Entry 6GDG (electron microscopy, 4.11 A resolution (low resolution: residue-level contacts below are approximate; hydrogen-bond / salt-bridge calls are withheld)); this record covers chains B and D of the 5 polymer chains in the assembly.

[Chain B]
Protein: Guanine nucleotide-binding protein G(I)/G(S)/G(T) subunit beta-1
Organism: Homo sapiens
Reference sequence: P62873 (GBB1_HUMAN); numbering as in UniProt (aligned over 2-340)
Sequence (339 residues; row label = number of the first residue in the row):
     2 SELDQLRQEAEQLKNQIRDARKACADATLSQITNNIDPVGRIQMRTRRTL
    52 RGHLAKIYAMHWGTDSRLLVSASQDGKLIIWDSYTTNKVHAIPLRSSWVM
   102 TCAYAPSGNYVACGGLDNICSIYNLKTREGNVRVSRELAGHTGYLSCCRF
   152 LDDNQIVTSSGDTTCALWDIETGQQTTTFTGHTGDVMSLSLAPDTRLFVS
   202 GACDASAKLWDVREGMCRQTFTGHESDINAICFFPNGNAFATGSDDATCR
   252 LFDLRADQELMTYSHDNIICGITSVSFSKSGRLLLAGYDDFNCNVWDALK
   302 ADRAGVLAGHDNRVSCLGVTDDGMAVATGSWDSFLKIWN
Unresolved in the structure: 2-4
Cystine bridges: Cys-121/Cys-149
Swiss-Prot annotation at these positions:
  - modified residue: Ser-2 (N-acetylserine), His-266 (Phosphohistidine)
  - natural variant: Leu-30 (L30F: In MRD42; uncertain significance), Arg-52 (R52G: In MRD42), Gly-64 (G64V: In MRD42), Asp-76 (D76E: In MRD42; D76G: In MRD42), Gly-77 (G77S: In MRD42), Lys-78 (K78R: In MRD42), Ile-80 (I80N: In MRD42; I80T: In MRD42), His-91 (H91R: In MRD42; uncertain significance), Ala-92 (A92T: In MRD42), Pro-94 (P94S: In MRD42), Leu-95 (L95P: In MRD42), Arg-96 (R96L: In MRD42), 5 further natural variant entries in UniProt

[Chain D]
Protein: Guanine nucleotide-binding protein G(s) subunit alpha isoforms short
Organism: Homo sapiens
Reference sequence: P63092 (GNAS2_HUMAN); aligned in 2 segments with insertions or deletions, so no single offset holds: 6-195 ~ UniProt 6-64; 204-384 ~ UniProt 204-394
Sequence (248 residues; numbered 6 to 384; 131 numbers in that range are skipped by the numbering (no residue carries them; nothing is unmodelled there); the number before each row is that of its first residue):
     6 NSKTEDQRNEEKAQREANKKIEKQLQKDKQVYRATHRLLLLGADNSGKST
    56 IV
   189 KQMRILHGGSGGSGGTSGIFETKFQVDKVNFHMFDVGGQRDERRKWIQCF
   239 NDVTAIIFVVDSSDYNRLQEALNLFKSIWNNRWLRTISVILFLNKQDLLA
   289 EKVLAGKSKIEDYFPEFARYTTPEDATPEPGEDPRVTRAKYFIRDEFLRI
   339 STASGDGRHYCYPHFTCAVDTENARRIFNDCRDIIQRMHLRQYELL
Unresolved in the structure: 6-11, 189-205
Differences from the reference sequence: conflict Asp-49 (Gly in P63092), Asn-50 (Glu in P63092), Asp-249 (Ala in P63092), Asp-252 (Ser in P63092), Ala-362 (Ile372 in P63092), Ile-365 (Val375 in P63092); linker (196-203)

[Interface between chain B and chain D]
Contacting residue pairs (52; chain B residue first):
  Gly-53(B) with Leu-30(D)
  Leu-55(B) with Leu-30(D); Asp-33(D); Lys-34(D); Tyr-37(D)
  Ala-56(B) with Tyr-37(D)
  Lys-57(B) with Cys-237(D); Asn-239(D); Asp-240(D)
  Tyr-59(B) with Lys-233(D); Cys-237(D)
  Gln-75(B) with Cys-237(D)
  Asp-76(B) with Tyr-37(D)
  Lys-78(B) with Asp-33(D)
  Ile-80(B) with Leu-30(D)
  Thr-86(B) with Gln-19(D)
  Asn-88(B) with Asn-23(D)
  Lys-89(B) with Asn-23(D); Ile-26(D); Glu-27(D); Leu-30(D)
  Trp-99(B) with Phe-222(D); Cys-237(D); Phe-238(D)
  Met-101(B) with Lys-233(D); Cys-237(D)
  Leu-117(B) with Phe-208(D); Phe-222(D); Trp-234(D); Phe-238(D)
  Thr-143(B) with Gly-226(D)
  Tyr-145(B) with Lys-233(D); Trp-234(D)
  Gly-162(B) with Arg-228(D)
  Thr-164(B) with Arg-228(D)
  Gly-185(B) with Glu-230(D)
  Asp-186(B) with Arg-228(D); Glu-230(D)
  Met-188(B) with Lys-233(D)
  Cys-204(B) with Arg-232(D); Lys-233(D)
  Asp-228(B) with Arg-232(D)
  Asn-230(B) with Lys-233(D)
  Asp-246(B) with Lys-233(D)
  Asp-290(B) with Arg-270(D); Trp-271(D)
  Phe-292(B) with Arg-270(D)
  Arg-314(B) with Gln-236(D); Trp-271(D)
  Trp-332(B) with Gln-236(D); Asn-239(D); Trp-271(D)
Interface residues without a listed pair, chain B (35 interface residues in all): Asn-119, Gly-144, Thr-184, Asp-291, Asn-313
Interface residues without a listed pair, chain D (26 interface residues in all): Arg-42, Glu-209, Gln-227

[Summary]
Chain B and chain D form an interface of 35 and 26 residues respectively.
Chain B is Guanine nucleotide-binding protein G(I)/G(S)/G(T) subunit beta-1 and chain D is Guanine
nucleotide-binding protein G(s) subunit alpha isoforms short, both from Homo sapiens; the structure, Cryo-EM
structure of the adenosine A2A receptor bound to a miniGs heterotrimer, was determined by electron microscopy.
